9PDB - chains E and G of the 7 polymer chains in the assembly; structure by electron microscopy, 3.83 A resolution.

== Chain E ==
Molecule: Vesicle-fusing ATPase
From: Cricetulus griseus
Notes: EC 3.6.4.6
Reference sequence: P18708 (NSF_CRIGR); residues 1-744 here = UniProt positions 1-744
Chain sequence (747 residues; each row starts with the number of its first residue; numbers below 1 keep their minus sign (Gly-2 is residue -2)):
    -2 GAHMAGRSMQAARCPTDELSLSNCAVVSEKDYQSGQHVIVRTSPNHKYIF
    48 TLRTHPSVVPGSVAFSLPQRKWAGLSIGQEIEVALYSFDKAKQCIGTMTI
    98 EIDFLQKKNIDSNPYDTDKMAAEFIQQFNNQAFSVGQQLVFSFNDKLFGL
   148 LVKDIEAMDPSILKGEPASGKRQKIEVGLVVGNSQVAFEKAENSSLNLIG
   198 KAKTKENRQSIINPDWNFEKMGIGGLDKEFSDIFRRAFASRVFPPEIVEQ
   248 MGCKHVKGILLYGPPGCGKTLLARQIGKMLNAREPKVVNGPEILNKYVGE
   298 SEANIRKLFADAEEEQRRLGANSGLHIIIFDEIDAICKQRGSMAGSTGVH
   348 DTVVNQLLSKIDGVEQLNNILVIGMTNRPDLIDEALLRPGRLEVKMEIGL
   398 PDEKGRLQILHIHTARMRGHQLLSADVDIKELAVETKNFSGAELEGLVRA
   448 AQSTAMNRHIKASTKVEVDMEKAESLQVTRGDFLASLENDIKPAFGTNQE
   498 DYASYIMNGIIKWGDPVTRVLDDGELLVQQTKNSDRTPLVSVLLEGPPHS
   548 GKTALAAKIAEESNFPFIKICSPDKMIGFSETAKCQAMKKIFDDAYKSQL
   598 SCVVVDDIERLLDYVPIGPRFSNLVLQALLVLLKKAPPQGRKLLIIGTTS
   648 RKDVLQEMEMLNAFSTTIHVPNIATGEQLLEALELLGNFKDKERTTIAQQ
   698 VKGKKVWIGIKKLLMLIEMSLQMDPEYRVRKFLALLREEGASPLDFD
Not modelled in the structure: -2 to 205, 741-744
Construct notes: expression tag (-2 to 0)
Metal / ion sites: Mg2+: Thr267 (together with ATP)
Residues lining bound ligands:
  - ATP (adenosine-5'-triphosphate), molecule 1: Gly219, Gly221, Pro262, Gly263, Cys264, Gly265, Lys266, Thr267, Leu268, Asn374, Ile406, His410, Gly438, Ala439, Glu442
  - ATP, molecule 2: Tyr502, Met504, Asn505, Gly506, Ile507, Ile508, Trp510, Val514, Pro545, His546, Ser547, Gly548, Lys549, Thr550, Ala551, Leu552, Ile707, Lys708
What the authors report for this chain:
  - Mg2+ coordination: Thr267
  - binding site for ATP: Asn374, Arg385, Arg388
  - catalytic residues: Asp328, Glu329, Asn374, Arg388
  - binding site for phosphate ion: Glu329
  - mutagenesis - I209N: decreased catalytic activity on ternary SNARE complexes (citing earlier work)
  - mutagenesis - I209N: unchanged catalytic activity on binary SNARE complexes (citing earlier work)
  - post-translational modification sites: Ser207 (citing earlier work)
  - self-association interface (contacts with another copy of this molecule): Ile457 to Met467
  - binding site for unknown sequence (chain G): Tyr294

== Chain G ==
Molecule: unknown sequence
From: Cricetulus griseus
Chain sequence (14 residues; numbered 4 to 17; the number before each row is that of its first residue; X marks 14 residues of unknown identity (built as UNK)):
     4 XXXXXXXXXXXXXX

== Chain E / chain G interface ==
Interface residues of chain E (facing chain G), 4 residues: Lys293, Tyr294, Val295, Ser343

== Overview ==
Chain E and chain G make no direct contact in this assembly. Bound to chain E: ATP. From the paper: catalytic
residues Asp328(E), Glu329(E) and Asn374(E) among others; I209N of chain E reduces catalytic activity on
ternary SNARE complexes.
Here chain E is Vesicle-fusing ATPase and chain G is unknown sequence, both from Cricetulus griseus. Entry
9PDB (22bin20S complex (NSF-alphaSNAP-2:2 syntaxin-1a:SNAP-25), hydrolyzing, class 22) was determined by
electron microscopy, deposited together with 9OJR, 9OJU, 9OJZ, 9OK3, 9OK5, 9OKC and 17 further entries.
